Entry 9ITQ (electron microscopy, 3.98 A resolution); this record covers chains K and Z of the 16 polymer chains in the assembly.

[Chain K]
Name: ATP synthase subunit c
Source organism: Chloroflexus aurantiacus J-10-fl
Reference sequence: A9WGS9 (ATPL_CHLAA); numbering as in UniProt (aligned over 1-76)
Sequence (76 residues; numbered 1 to 76; the number before each row is that of its first residue):
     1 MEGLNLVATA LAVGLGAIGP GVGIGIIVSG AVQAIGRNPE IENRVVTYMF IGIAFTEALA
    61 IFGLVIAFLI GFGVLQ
Unresolved in the structure: 1, 73-76
Curated features (UniProtKB/Swiss-Prot):
  - site: E57 (Reversibly protonated during proton transport)

[Chain Z]
Name: ATP synthase subunit a
Source organism: Chloroflexus aurantiacus J-10-fl
Reference sequence: A9WGT0 (A9WGT0_CHLAA); numbering as in UniProt (aligned over 1-312)
Sequence (312 residues; each row starts with the number of its first residue):
     1 MSTRTRNILI IVGALIISIA SRFFLYTGPP HVEVAAEVIF DGIPGFPITN SFVVAIIIDI
    61 FVIALAVAAT RNLQMVPRGL QNVMEFILES LYNLFRNINA KYVATAFPLV ATIFLFVLFG
   121 NWFGLLPGVG SIGVCHEKKE EHAVVDERLA LAAPAAPLSS VAAAEGEEIH DTCAAQGKKL
   181 VPLFRAPAAD LNFTFAIAVI SFVFIEYWGF RALGPGYLKK FFNTNGIMSF VGIIEFISEL
   241 VKPFALAFRL FGNIFAGEVL LVVMAFLVPL LLPLPFYGFE VFVGFIQALI FALLTYAFLN
   301 IAVTGHDEEH AH
Unresolved in the structure: 1-17, 137-169, 305-312

[Interface between chain K and chain Z]
Contacting residue pairs (7; chain K residue first):
  F50(K) - I301(Z)  hydrophobic
  A54(K) - V231(Z)  hydrophobic
  A54(K) - I234(Z)
  F55(K) - F230(Z)  hydrophobic
  A58(K) - I234(Z)  hydrophobic
  I61(K) - I237(Z)  hydrophobic
  I61(K) - S238(Z)
Other interface residues (no listed pair), chain K (6 interface residues in all): E57
Other interface residues (no listed pair), chain Z (7 interface residues in all): E235

[Summary]
6 residues of chain K face 7 of chain Z across their interface.
Chain K is ATP synthase subunit c and chain Z is ATP synthase subunit a, both from Chloroflexus aurantiacus
J-10-fl; the structure, Chloroflexus aurantiacus ATP synthase, state 3, focused refinement of FO, was
determined by electron microscopy, deposited together with 9ITJ, 9ITK, 9ITL, 9ITM, 9ITN, 9ITO and 11 further
entries.
